Entry 2W04 (X-ray diffraction, 2.80 A resolution); this record covers chain A.

# Chain A
Protein: ACSD
Organism: Erwinia chrysanthemi
UniProtKB: Q93AT8 (Q93AT8_ERWCH); residue numbers follow UniProt; this construct covers 1-620
Chain sequence (620 residues; row label = number of the first residue in the row):
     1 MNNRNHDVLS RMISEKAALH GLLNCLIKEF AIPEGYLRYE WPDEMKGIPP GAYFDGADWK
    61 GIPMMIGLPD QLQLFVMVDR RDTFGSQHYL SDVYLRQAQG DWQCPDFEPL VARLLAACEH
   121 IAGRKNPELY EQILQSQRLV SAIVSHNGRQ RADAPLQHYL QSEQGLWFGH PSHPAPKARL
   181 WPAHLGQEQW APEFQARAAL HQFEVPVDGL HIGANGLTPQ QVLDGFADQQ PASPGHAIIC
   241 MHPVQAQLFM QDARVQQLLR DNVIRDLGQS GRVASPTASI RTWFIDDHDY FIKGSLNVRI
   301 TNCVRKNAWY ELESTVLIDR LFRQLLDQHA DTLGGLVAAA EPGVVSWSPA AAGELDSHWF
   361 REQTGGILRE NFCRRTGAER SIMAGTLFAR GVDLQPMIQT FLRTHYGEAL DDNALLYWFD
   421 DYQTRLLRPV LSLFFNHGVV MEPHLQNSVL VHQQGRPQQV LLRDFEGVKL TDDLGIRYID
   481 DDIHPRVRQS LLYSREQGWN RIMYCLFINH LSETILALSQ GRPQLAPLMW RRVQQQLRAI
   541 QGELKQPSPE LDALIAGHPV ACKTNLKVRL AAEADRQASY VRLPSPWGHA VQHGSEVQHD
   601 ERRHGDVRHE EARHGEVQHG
Not modelled in the structure: 1-5, 99, 572-577, 588-620
What the authors report for this chain:
  - mutagenesis - R305A, H444N: abolished catalytic activity
  - mutagenesis - R305K, H444A: decreased catalytic activity
  - catalytic residues: Arg305, His444

# Overview
From the paper: catalytic residues Arg305 and His444; R305A and H444N abolish catalytic activity; 4
substitutions were tested in all.
Chain A is ACSD (Erwinia chrysanthemi); the structure, Co-complex Structure of Achromobactin Synthetase
Protein D (AcsD) with citrate in ATP binding site from Pectobacterium ..., was determined by X-ray
diffraction, deposited together with 2W02 and 2W03.
